3TW3 - chain A; structure by X-ray diffraction, 2.10 A resolution.

== Chain A ==
Molecule: RNA 3'-terminal phosphate cyclase
Organism: Escherichia coli
Notes: EC 6.5.1.4
UniProtKB: P46849 (RTCA_ECOLI); residues 2-339 here correspond to UniProt positions 1-338 (UniProt number = residue number - 1)
Chain sequence (358 residues; each row starts with the number of its first residue; numbers below 1 keep their minus sign (Gly-18 is residue -18)):
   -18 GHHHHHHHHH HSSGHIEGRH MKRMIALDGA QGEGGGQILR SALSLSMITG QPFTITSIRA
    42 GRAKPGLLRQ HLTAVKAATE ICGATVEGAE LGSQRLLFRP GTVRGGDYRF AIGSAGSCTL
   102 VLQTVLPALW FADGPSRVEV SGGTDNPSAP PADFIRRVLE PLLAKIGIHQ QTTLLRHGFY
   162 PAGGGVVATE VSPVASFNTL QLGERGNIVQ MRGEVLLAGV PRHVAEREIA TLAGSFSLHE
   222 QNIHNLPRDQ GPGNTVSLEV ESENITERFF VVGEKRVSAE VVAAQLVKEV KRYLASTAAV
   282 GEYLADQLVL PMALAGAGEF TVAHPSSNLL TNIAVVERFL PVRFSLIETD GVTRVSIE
Unresolved in the structure: -18 to 3
Sequence notes: expression tag (-18 to 1); engineered mutation Ser308 (Cys307 in P46849), Asn309 (His308 in P46849)
Ion coordination: Co2+ site 1: Glu14 (together with ATP); Co2+ site 2 near His158 (its only coordinating residue here); Co2+ site 3 near His225 (its only coordinating residue here)
Small-molecule neighbours: ATP (adenosine-5'-triphosphate): Glu14, Gly16, Gly17, Gln18, Arg21, Arg40, Arg43, His52, Leu101, Gln104, Pro128, Ser129, Ala130, Pro131, Pro132, Phe135, Phe251, Tyr284, Asp287, Gln288, Asn309

== In short ==
Chain A binds ATP.
Chain A is RNA 3'-terminal phosphate cyclase (Escherichia coli); the structure, Crystal structure of
RtcA.ATP.Co ternary complex, was determined by X-ray diffraction together with 3TUT, 3TUX and 3TV1 from the
same study.
